PDB entry 4QOY | X-ray diffraction, 2.80 A resolution | chains A and B of the 3 polymer chains in the assembly

Chain A (and B):
Protein: Pyruvate dehydrogenase E1 component
From: Escherichia coli
Notes: EC 1.2.4.1; chain B of this document is another copy of the same molecule, construct and numbering; everything in this record applies to it too
Reference sequence: C6UVU8 (C6UVU8_ECO5T); residues 1-886 here correspond to UniProt positions 2-887 (UniProt number = residue number + 1)
Chain sequence (886 residues; numbered 1 to 886; the number before each row is that of its first residue):
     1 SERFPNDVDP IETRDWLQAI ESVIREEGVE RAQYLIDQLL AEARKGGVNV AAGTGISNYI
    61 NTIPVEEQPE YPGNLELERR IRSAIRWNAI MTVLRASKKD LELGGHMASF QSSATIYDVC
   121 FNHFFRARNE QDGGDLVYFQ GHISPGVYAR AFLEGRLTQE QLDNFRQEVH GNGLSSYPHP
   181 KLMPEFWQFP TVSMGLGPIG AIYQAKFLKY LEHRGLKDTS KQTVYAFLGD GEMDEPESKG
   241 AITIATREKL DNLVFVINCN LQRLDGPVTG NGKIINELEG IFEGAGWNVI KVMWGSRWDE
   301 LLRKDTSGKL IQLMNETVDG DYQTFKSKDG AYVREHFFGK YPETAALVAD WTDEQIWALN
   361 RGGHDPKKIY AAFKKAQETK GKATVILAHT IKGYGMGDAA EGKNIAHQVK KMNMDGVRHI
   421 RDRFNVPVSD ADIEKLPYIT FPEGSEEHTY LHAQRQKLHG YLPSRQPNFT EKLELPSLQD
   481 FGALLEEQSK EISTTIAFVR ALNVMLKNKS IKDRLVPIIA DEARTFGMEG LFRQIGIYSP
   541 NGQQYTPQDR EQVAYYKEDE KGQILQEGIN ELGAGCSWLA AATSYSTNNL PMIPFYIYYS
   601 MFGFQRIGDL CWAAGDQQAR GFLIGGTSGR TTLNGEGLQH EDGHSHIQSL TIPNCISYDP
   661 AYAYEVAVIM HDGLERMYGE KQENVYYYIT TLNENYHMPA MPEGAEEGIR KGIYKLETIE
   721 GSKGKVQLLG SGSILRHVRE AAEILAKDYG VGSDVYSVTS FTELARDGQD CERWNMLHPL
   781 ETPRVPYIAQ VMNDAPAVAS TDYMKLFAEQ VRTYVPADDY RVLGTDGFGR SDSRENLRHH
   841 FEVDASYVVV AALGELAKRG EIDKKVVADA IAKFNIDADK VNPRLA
Unresolved in the structure: 1-4, 51-53, 401-404, 543-555 (chain B: 1-4, 50-55, 261-267, 401-404, 544-554)

How chain A and chain B interact:
Residue-residue contacts - 326 pairs, chain A then chain B:
  Asp7(A) - Arg31(B)  hydrogen bond (backbone-side chain)
  Asp7(A) - Tyr34(B)
  Val8(A) - Arg31(B)
  Asp9(A) - Arg31(B)  hydrogen bond (backbone-side chain)
  Glu12(A) - Val23(B)
  Glu12(A) - Arg31(B)  salt bridge
  Glu12(A) - Leu35(B)
  Thr13(A) - Arg31(B)  hydrogen bond
  Thr13(A) - Tyr34(B)
  Thr13(A) - Leu35(B)
  Trp16(A) - Trp16(B)  hydrophobic
  Trp16(A) - Ala19(B)
  Trp16(A) - Ile20(B)
  Trp16(A) - Val23(B)  hydrophobic
  Trp16(A) - Leu35(B)
  Trp16(A) - Leu39(B)  hydrophobic
  Leu17(A) - Gln38(B)
  Leu17(A) - Leu39(B)
  Leu17(A) - Glu42(B)
  Ala19(A) - Trp16(B)  hydrophobic
  Ile20(A) - Trp16(B)  hydrophobic
  Ile20(A) - Leu39(B)
  Ile20(A) - Ala43(B)
  Glu21(A) - Glu42(B)
  Val23(A) - Glu12(B)
  Val23(A) - Trp16(B)  hydrophobic
  Val29(A) - Gly46(B)
  Val29(A) - Gly47(B)
  Arg31(A) - Val8(B)  hydrogen bond (side chain-backbone)
  Arg31(A) - Asp9(B)  hydrogen bond (side chain-backbone)
  Arg31(A) - Glu12(B)  salt bridge
  Arg31(A) - Thr13(B)  hydrogen bond
  Gln33(A) - Val48(B)
  Gln33(A) - Asn49(B)  hydrogen bond (side chain-backbone)
  Tyr34(A) - Asp7(B)  hydrogen bond
  Leu35(A) - Glu12(B)
  Leu35(A) - Thr13(B)
  Leu35(A) - Trp16(B)
  Ile36(A) - Leu39(B)  hydrophobic
  Ile36(A) - Ala43(B)  hydrophobic
  Gln38(A) - Thr13(B)
  Gln38(A) - Leu17(B)
  Leu39(A) - Trp16(B)  hydrophobic
  Leu39(A) - Ile20(B)  hydrophobic
  Leu39(A) - Ile36(B)  hydrophobic
  Leu40(A) - Ile36(B)  hydrophobic
  Glu42(A) - Leu17(B)
  Glu42(A) - Glu21(B)
  Gly47(A) - Gln33(B)
  Val48(A) - Gln33(B)
  Val48(A) - Ser57(B)
  Asn49(A) - Gln33(B)
  Asn49(A) - Asp37(B)  hydrogen bond
  Asn49(A) - Glu283(B)
  Val50(A) - Asp37(B)
  Val50(A) - Ile56(B)
  Val50(A) - Glu279(B)
  Val50(A) - Glu283(B)
  Thr54(A) - Asp37(B)
  Thr54(A) - Glu283(B)  hydrogen bond (side chain-backbone)
  Gly55(A) - Asp37(B)
  Gly55(A) - Ala41(B)
  Gly55(A) - Arg44(B)  hydrogen bond (backbone-side chain)
  Ile56(A) - Gln38(B)  hydrogen bond (backbone-side chain)
  Ile56(A) - Ala41(B)
  Ser57(A) - Ala41(B)
  Asn58(A) - Glu42(B)  hydrogen bond
  Ile60(A) - Lys45(B)
  Asn61(A) - Lys45(B)
  Thr62(A) - Lys45(B)
  Leu101(A) - Asn634(B)  hydrogen bond (backbone-side chain)
  Glu102(A) - Asn634(B)  hydrogen bond (backbone-side chain)
  Glu102(A) - Arg834(B)
  Leu103(A) - Gly635(B)
  Leu103(A) - Asp832(B)
  Leu103(A) - Ser833(B)
  Arg166(A) - Gly635(B)  hydrogen bond (side chain-backbone)
  Arg166(A) - Glu636(B)  salt bridge
  Arg166(A) - Ser831(B)
  Arg166(A) - Asp832(B)  hydrogen bond (backbone-backbone)
  Gln167(A) - Ser831(B)
  Gln167(A) - Asp832(B)  hydrogen bond
  Gln167(A) - Asn836(B)
  Glu168(A) - Arg830(B)
  Glu168(A) - Ser831(B)  hydrogen bond (side chain-backbone)
  Glu168(A) - Asp832(B)  hydrogen bond (backbone-side chain)
  Val169(A) - Arg830(B)
  Val169(A) - Asp832(B)  hydrogen bond (backbone-side chain)
  Val169(A) - Leu837(B)  hydrophobic
  Val169(A) - His840(B)
  His170(A) - Asn836(B)
  Ser176(A) - Gly635(B)
  Ser176(A) - Glu636(B)  hydrogen bond (side chain-backbone)
  Ser176(A) - Ser831(B)  hydrogen bond
  Tyr177(A) - Glu636(B)  hydrogen bond
  Tyr177(A) - His640(B)
  His179(A) - Leu638(B)
  His179(A) - Gln639(B)
  Lys181(A) - Phe828(B)
  Lys181(A) - Ala886(B)
  Leu182(A) - Gly829(B)
  Leu182(A) - Arg830(B)
  Pro190(A) - Gln639(B)
  Val192(A) - Gln639(B)
  Val192(A) - His640(B)
  Ser193(A) - Phe602(B)
  Ser193(A) - Arg606(B)  hydrogen bond
  Ser193(A) - Gln639(B)
  Met194(A) - Ile569(B)  hydrophobic
  Met194(A) - Arg606(B)  hydrogen bond (backbone-side chain)
  Gly195(A) - Arg606(B)
  Leu196(A) - Arg606(B)
  Ile199(A) - Pro236(B)  hydrophobic
  Gly231(A) - Ile569(B)
  Glu232(A) - Ile569(B)
  Asp234(A) - Arg247(B)  salt bridge
  Asp234(A) - Ile569(B)
  Asp234(A) - Asn570(B)  hydrogen bond (backbone-side chain)
  Glu235(A) - Ile569(B)  hydrogen bond (backbone-backbone)
  Glu235(A) - Asn570(B)
  Glu235(A) - Glu571(B)
  Glu235(A) - Arg606(B)  salt bridge
  Pro236(A) - Ile199(B)  hydrophobic
  Pro236(A) - Pro236(B)
  Pro236(A) - Gly240(B)
  Pro236(A) - Asn570(B)
  Glu237(A) - Arg606(B)  salt bridge
  Lys239(A) - Gly240(B)
  Gly240(A) - Pro236(B)
  Gly240(A) - Gly240(B)
  Thr243(A) - Glu277(B)  hydrogen bond
  Thr243(A) - Ile281(B)
  Arg247(A) - Asp234(B)  salt bridge
  Arg247(A) - Thr269(B)
  Arg247(A) - Ile274(B)
  Arg247(A) - Glu277(B)  salt bridge
  Arg263(A) - Asp521(B)  salt bridge
  Arg263(A) - Gln566(B)
  Arg263(A) - Gly568(B)
  Arg263(A) - Ile569(B)
  Leu264(A) - Asp521(B)  hydrogen bond (backbone-side chain)
  Leu264(A) - Glu522(B)
  Asp265(A) - Asp521(B)  hydrogen bond (backbone-side chain)
  Asp265(A) - Ala523(B)  hydrogen bond (side chain-backbone)
  Asp265(A) - Arg524(B)
  Asp265(A) - Phe532(B)
  Asp265(A) - Gln566(B)
  Thr269(A) - Arg247(B)
  Asn271(A) - Gly542(B)
  Asn271(A) - Gln543(B)  hydrogen bond
  Ile274(A) - Arg247(B)
  Glu277(A) - Thr243(B)  hydrogen bond
  Glu277(A) - Arg247(B)  salt bridge
  Gly280(A) - Gly284(B)
  Ile281(A) - Thr243(B)
  Ile281(A) - Ile281(B)  hydrophobic
  Ile281(A) - Gly284(B)  hydrogen bond (backbone-backbone)
  Glu283(A) - Arg44(B)
  Gly284(A) - Gly280(B)
  Gly284(A) - Ile281(B)  hydrogen bond (backbone-backbone)
  Asn541(A) - Asn271(B)
  Gly542(A) - Gly270(B)
  Gly542(A) - Asn271(B)
  Ile569(A) - Met194(B)  hydrophobic
  Ile569(A) - Gly231(B)
  Ile569(A) - Glu232(B)
  Ile569(A) - Asp234(B)
  Ile569(A) - Glu235(B)  hydrogen bond (backbone-backbone)
  Asn570(A) - Asp234(B)  hydrogen bond (side chain-backbone)
  Asn570(A) - Glu235(B)
  Asn570(A) - Pro236(B)
  Glu571(A) - Glu235(B)
  Met601(A) - Trp612(B)
  Phe602(A) - Ser193(B)
  Phe602(A) - Asp609(B)
  Gln605(A) - Gly608(B)
  Gln605(A) - Asp609(B)  hydrogen bond
  Gln605(A) - Trp612(B)
  Arg606(A) - Ser193(B)  hydrogen bond
  Arg606(A) - Met194(B)  hydrogen bond (side chain-backbone)
  Arg606(A) - Leu196(B)
  Arg606(A) - Glu235(B)  salt bridge
  Arg606(A) - Glu237(B)  salt bridge
  Arg606(A) - Asp609(B)  salt bridge
  Gly608(A) - Gln605(B)
  Asp609(A) - Phe602(B)
  Asp609(A) - Gln605(B)  hydrogen bond
  Asp609(A) - Arg606(B)  salt bridge
  Trp612(A) - Met601(B)
  Trp612(A) - Gln605(B)
  Trp612(A) - Arg630(B)
  Trp612(A) - Leu638(B)  hydrogen bond (side chain-backbone)
  Trp612(A) - His644(B)
  Trp612(A) - Phe828(B)  hydrophobic
  Gly615(A) - Phe828(B)
  Asp616(A) - Leu638(B)
  Asp616(A) - Gln639(B)
  Arg630(A) - Trp612(B)
  Asn634(A) - Leu101(B)  hydrogen bond (side chain-backbone)
  Asn634(A) - Glu102(B)  hydrogen bond (side chain-backbone)
  Gly635(A) - Leu103(B)
  Gly635(A) - Arg166(B)  hydrogen bond (backbone-side chain)
  Gly635(A) - Ser176(B)
  Glu636(A) - Arg166(B)  salt bridge
  Glu636(A) - Ser176(B)  hydrogen bond (backbone-side chain)
  Glu636(A) - Tyr177(B)  hydrogen bond
  Leu638(A) - His179(B)
  Leu638(A) - Trp612(B)  hydrogen bond (backbone-side chain)
  Leu638(A) - Asp616(B)
  Gln639(A) - His179(B)
  Gln639(A) - Pro190(B)
  Gln639(A) - Val192(B)
  Gln639(A) - Ser193(B)
  Gln639(A) - Ala613(B)
  Gln639(A) - Asp616(B)
  His640(A) - Tyr177(B)
  His640(A) - Val192(B)
  His644(A) - Trp612(B)
  His644(A) - Thr651(B)
  Ile647(A) - Ile647(B)
  Ile647(A) - Leu650(B)  hydrophobic
  Ile647(A) - Thr651(B)
  Leu650(A) - Ile647(B)  hydrophobic
  Leu650(A) - Met804(B)
  Leu650(A) - Leu806(B)  hydrophobic
  Thr651(A) - His644(B)
  Thr651(A) - Ile647(B)
  Thr651(A) - Met804(B)
  Pro653(A) - Gly827(B)
  Pro653(A) - Phe828(B)
  Pro653(A) - Arg884(B)
  Asn654(A) - Phe828(B)
  Arg766(A) - Arg884(B)
  Gln769(A) - Lys805(B)
  Gln769(A) - Glu809(B)  hydrogen bond
  Gln769(A) - Asp826(B)
  Asp770(A) - Asn882(B)  hydrogen bond
  Asp770(A) - Arg884(B)  salt bridge
  Arg773(A) - Glu842(B)  salt bridge
  Arg773(A) - Lys880(B)  hydrogen bond (side chain-backbone)
  Arg773(A) - Val881(B)
  Arg773(A) - Asn882(B)
  Arg773(A) - Pro883(B)
  Met776(A) - Arg821(B)
  Met776(A) - Leu823(B)  hydrophobic
  Met776(A) - Ala851(B)  hydrophobic
  Leu777(A) - Tyr847(B)  hydrophobic
  Leu777(A) - Ile871(B)
  Leu777(A) - Ile876(B)  hydrophobic
  Leu777(A) - Ala878(B)
  His778(A) - Ala878(B)
  His778(A) - Asp879(B)  salt bridge
  Pro779(A) - Lys864(B)
  Pro779(A) - Val867(B)  hydrophobic
  Pro779(A) - Ala868(B)
  Pro779(A) - Ile871(B)
  Leu780(A) - Lys864(B)
  Leu780(A) - Ala868(B)  hydrophobic
  Met804(A) - Leu650(B)
  Met804(A) - Thr651(B)
  Lys805(A) - Gln769(B)
  Leu806(A) - Leu650(B)  hydrophobic
  Leu806(A) - Leu806(B)  hydrophobic
  Leu806(A) - Gln810(B)
  Glu809(A) - Gln769(B)  hydrogen bond
  Glu809(A) - Gln810(B)
  Glu809(A) - Thr813(B)
  Glu809(A) - Tyr814(B)  hydrogen bond
  Gln810(A) - Leu806(B)
  Gln810(A) - Glu809(B)
  Arg812(A) - Arg812(B)
  Arg812(A) - Thr813(B)
  Thr813(A) - Glu809(B)
  Thr813(A) - Arg812(B)
  Tyr814(A) - Glu809(B)  hydrogen bond
  Arg821(A) - Met776(B)
  Leu823(A) - Met776(B)  hydrophobic
  Asp826(A) - Gln769(B)
  Gly827(A) - Pro653(B)
  Phe828(A) - Lys181(B)
  Phe828(A) - Trp612(B)  hydrophobic
  Phe828(A) - Gly615(B)
  Phe828(A) - Pro653(B)
  Phe828(A) - Asn654(B)
  Gly829(A) - Leu182(B)
  Arg830(A) - Glu168(B)
  Arg830(A) - Val169(B)
  Arg830(A) - Leu182(B)
  Ser831(A) - Arg166(B)
  Ser831(A) - Gln167(B)
  Ser831(A) - Glu168(B)  hydrogen bond (backbone-side chain)
  Ser831(A) - Ser176(B)  hydrogen bond
  Asp832(A) - Leu103(B)
  Asp832(A) - Arg166(B)  hydrogen bond (backbone-backbone)
  Asp832(A) - Gln167(B)  hydrogen bond
  Asp832(A) - Glu168(B)  hydrogen bond (side chain-backbone)
  Asp832(A) - Val169(B)  hydrogen bond (side chain-backbone)
  Ser833(A) - Leu103(B)
  Arg834(A) - Glu102(B)
  Asn836(A) - Gln167(B)
  Asn836(A) - His170(B)
  Leu837(A) - Val169(B)  hydrophobic
  Glu842(A) - Arg773(B)  salt bridge
  Tyr847(A) - Leu777(B)  hydrophobic
  Ala851(A) - Met776(B)  hydrophobic
  Lys864(A) - Pro779(B)
  Lys864(A) - Leu780(B)
  Val867(A) - Pro779(B)  hydrophobic
  Ala868(A) - Pro779(B)
  Ala868(A) - Leu780(B)  hydrophobic
  Ile871(A) - Leu777(B)
  Ile871(A) - Pro779(B)
  Ile876(A) - Leu777(B)  hydrophobic
  Ala878(A) - Leu777(B)
  Ala878(A) - His778(B)
  Asp879(A) - His778(B)  salt bridge
  Lys880(A) - Arg773(B)  hydrogen bond (backbone-side chain)
  Val881(A) - Arg773(B)
  Asn882(A) - Asp770(B)  hydrogen bond
  Asn882(A) - Arg773(B)
  Pro883(A) - Arg773(B)
  Arg884(A) - Pro653(B)
  Arg884(A) - Arg766(B)
  Arg884(A) - Asp770(B)  salt bridge
  Leu885(A) - Lys181(B)
  Ala886(A) - Lys181(B)
Other interface residues (no listed pair), chain A (173 interface residues in all): Asn6, Ile24, Glu26, Ala32, Ala43, Lys45, Glu67, Ser175, Pro178, Thr191, Ile242, Val268, Ala285, Glu567, Leu572, Phe604, Ala613, Gly637, Gln648, Ile652, Asn775, Tyr820, His840, Val850, Lys865
Other interface residues (no listed pair), chain B (172 interface residues in all): Ile24, Leu40, Asn58, Ser175, Thr191, Gly195, Lys239, Ile242, Val268, Ala285, Ser539, Asn541, Glu567, Leu572, Phe604, Gly637, Gln648, Ile652, Tyr820, Val850, Lys865, Leu885

Summary:
173 residues of chain A face 172 of chain B across their interface, with 63 hydrogen bonds and 21 salt
bridges. Polar pairs include Glu12(A)-Arg31(B), Arg166(A)-Glu636(B) and Asp234(A)-Arg247(B).
Both chains are Pyruvate dehydrogenase E1 component (Escherichia coli). Entry 4QOY (Novel binding motif and
new flexibility revealed by structural analysis of a pyruvate dehydrogenase-dihydrolipoyl acetyltransferase
sub-complex ...) was determined by X-ray diffraction.
